Entry 5W9M (electron microscopy, 4.70 A resolution (low resolution: residue-level contacts below are approximate; hydrogen-bond / salt-bridge calls are withheld)); this record covers chains E and J of the 10 polymer chains in the assembly.

# Chain E (and J)
Name: Spike glycoprotein
From: Middle East respiratory syndrome-related coronavirus
Notes: chain J of this document is another copy of the same molecule, construct and numbering; everything in this record applies to it too
UniProt: W5ZZF5 (W5ZZF5_9BETC); residue numbers follow UniProt; this construct covers 1-1291
Amino-acid sequence (1329 residues; row label = number of the first residue in the row):
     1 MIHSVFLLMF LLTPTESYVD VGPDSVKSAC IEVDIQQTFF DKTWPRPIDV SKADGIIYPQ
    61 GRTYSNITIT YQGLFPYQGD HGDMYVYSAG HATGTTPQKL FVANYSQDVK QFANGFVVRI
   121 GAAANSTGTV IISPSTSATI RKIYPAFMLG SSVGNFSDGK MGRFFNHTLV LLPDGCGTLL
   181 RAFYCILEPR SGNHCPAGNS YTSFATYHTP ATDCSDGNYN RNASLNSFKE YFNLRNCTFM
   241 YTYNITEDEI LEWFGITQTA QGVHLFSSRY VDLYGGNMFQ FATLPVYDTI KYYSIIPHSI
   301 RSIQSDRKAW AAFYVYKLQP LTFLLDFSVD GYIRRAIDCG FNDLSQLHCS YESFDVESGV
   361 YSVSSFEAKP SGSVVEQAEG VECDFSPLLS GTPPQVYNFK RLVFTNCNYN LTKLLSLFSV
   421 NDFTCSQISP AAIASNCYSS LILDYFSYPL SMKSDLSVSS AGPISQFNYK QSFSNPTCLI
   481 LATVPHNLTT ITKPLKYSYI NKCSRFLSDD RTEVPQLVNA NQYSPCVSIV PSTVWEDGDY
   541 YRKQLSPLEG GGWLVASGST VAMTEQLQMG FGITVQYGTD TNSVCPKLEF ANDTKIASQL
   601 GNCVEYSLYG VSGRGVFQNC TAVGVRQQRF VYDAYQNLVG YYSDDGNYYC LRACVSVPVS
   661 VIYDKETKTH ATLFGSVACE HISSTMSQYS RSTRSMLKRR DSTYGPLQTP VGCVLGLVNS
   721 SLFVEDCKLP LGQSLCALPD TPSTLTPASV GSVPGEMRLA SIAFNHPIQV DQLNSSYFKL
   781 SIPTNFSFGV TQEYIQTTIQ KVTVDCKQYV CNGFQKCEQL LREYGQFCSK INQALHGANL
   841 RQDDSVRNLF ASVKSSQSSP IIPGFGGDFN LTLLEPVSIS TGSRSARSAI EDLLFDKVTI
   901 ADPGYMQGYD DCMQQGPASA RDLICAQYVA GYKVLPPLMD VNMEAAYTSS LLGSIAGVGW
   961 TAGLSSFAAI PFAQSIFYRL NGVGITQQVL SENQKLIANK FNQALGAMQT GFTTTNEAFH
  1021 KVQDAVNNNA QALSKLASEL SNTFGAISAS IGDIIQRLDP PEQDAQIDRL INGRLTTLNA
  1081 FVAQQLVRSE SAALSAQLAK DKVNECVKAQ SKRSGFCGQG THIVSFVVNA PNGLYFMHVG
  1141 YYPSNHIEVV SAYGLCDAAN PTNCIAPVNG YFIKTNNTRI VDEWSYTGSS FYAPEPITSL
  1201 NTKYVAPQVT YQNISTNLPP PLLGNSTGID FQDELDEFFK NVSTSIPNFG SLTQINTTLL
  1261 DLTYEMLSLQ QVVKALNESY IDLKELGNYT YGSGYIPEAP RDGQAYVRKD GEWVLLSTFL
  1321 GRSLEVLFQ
Disordered / not traced: 1-17, 744-1329
Construct notes: conflict Phe506 (Leu in W5ZZF5), Ala748 (Arg in W5ZZF5), Gly751 (Arg in W5ZZF5); engineered mutation Pro1060 (Val in W5ZZF5), Pro1061 (Leu in W5ZZF5); expression tag (1292-1329)
Cystine bridges: Cys30-Cys195, Cys176-Cys214, Cys185-Cys237, Cys339-Cys349, Cys383-Cys407, Cys425-Cys478, Cys437-Cys585, Cys503-Cys526, Cys679-Cys713, Cys727-Cys736
What the authors report for this chain:
  - mutagenesis - V1060P/L1061P (>50-fold): increased expression

# Interface between chain E and chain J
Pairs across the interface (39):
  Tyr58(E) with Val625(J); Gln628(J)
  Gly61(E) with Thr579(J); Asp580(J); Gln628(J)
  Arg62(E) with Phe630(J); Tyr632(J)
  Thr63(E) with Gly624(J); Val625(J); Gln628(J); Phe630(J); Val631(J); Tyr632(J)
  Tyr64(E) with Gly624(J); Tyr632(J); Asp633(J)
  Ile67(E) with Ala634(J)
  Ala260(E) with Arg401(J); Ile442(J)
  Gln261(E) with Ile442(J); Gln576(J)
  Phe279(E) with Gln628(J)
  Tyr287(E) with Phe399(J); Arg401(J); Tyr523(J)
  Thr289(E) with Gln522(J)
  Val329(E) with Val623(J); Gly624(J)
  Asp330(E) with Gly624(J); Val625(J)
  Gly331(E) with Gly624(J); Val625(J)
  Ile428(E) with Asp510(J)
  Ser435(E) with Arg511(J)
  Asn436(E) with Asp509(J); Asp510(J); Arg511(J)
  Cys437(E) with Arg511(J)
  Tyr577(E) with Arg511(J)
Other interface residues (no listed pair), chain E (25 interface residues in all): Pro59, Gln60, Ile69, Val153, Asp288, Tyr332
Other interface residues (no listed pair), chain J (25 interface residues in all): Val403, Ser440, Asn521, Leu548, Thr581

# Overview
The chain E/chain J interface involves 25 residues from each chain. The paper reports that V1060P/L1061P of
chain E increase expression.
Both chains are Spike glycoprotein (Middle East respiratory syndrome-related coronavirus). Entry 5W9M (MERS S
ectodomain trimer in complex with variable domain of neutralizing antibody G4) was determined by electron
microscopy (same publication as 5VZR, 5W9H, 5W9I, 5W9J, 5W9K, 5W9L and 3 further entries).
